4JKL - chains A and B; structure by X-ray diffraction, 2.29 A resolution.

# Chain A (and B)
Molecule: Beta-glucuronidase
From: Streptococcus agalactiae
Notes: EC 3.2.1.31; chain B of this document is another copy of the same molecule, construct and numbering; everything in this record applies to it too
Reference sequence: Q8E0N2 (Q8E0N2_STRA5); residue numbers follow UniProt; this construct covers 1-599
Chain sequence (602 residues; numbered -2 to 599; the number before each row is that of its first residue; numbers below 1 keep their minus sign (Ser-2 is residue -2)):
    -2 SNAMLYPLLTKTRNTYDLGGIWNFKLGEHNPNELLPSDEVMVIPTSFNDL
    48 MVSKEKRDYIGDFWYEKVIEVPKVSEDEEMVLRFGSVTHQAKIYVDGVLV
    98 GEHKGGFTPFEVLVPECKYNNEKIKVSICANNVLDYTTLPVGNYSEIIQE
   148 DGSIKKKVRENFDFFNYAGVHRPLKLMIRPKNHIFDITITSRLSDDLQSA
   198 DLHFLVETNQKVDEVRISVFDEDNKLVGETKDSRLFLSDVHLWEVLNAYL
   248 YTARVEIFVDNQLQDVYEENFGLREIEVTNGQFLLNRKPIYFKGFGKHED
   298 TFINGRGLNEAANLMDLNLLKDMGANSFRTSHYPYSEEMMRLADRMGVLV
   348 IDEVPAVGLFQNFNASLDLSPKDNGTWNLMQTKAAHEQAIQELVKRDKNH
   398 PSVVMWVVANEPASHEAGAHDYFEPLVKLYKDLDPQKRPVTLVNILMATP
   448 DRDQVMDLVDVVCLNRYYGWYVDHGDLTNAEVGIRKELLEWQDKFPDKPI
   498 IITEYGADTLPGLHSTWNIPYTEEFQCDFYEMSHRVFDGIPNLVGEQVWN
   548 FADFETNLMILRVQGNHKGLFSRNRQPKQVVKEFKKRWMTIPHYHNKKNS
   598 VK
Unresolved in the structure: -2, 360-370, 597-599
Construct notes: expression tag (-2 to 0)
UniProt features mapped onto this chain:
  - motif: Asn563 to Lys565 (N-K motif)
  - active site: Glu408 (Proton donor), Glu501 (Nucleophile)
  - binding site (D-glucuronate): Asp160, Asn407, Asn462, Tyr468, Glu501, Trp546, Lys565
From the paper describing this entry:
  - specificity-determining residues: Tyr464 (proposed by the authors, not directly observed)

# How chain A and chain B interact
Contacting residue pairs - 89 pairs, chain A then chain B:
  Leu6(A) - Tyr13(B)  hydrophobic
  Leu6(A) - Glu67(B)
  Thr7(A) - Glu67(B)
  Lys8(A) - Glu67(B)  hydrogen bond (backbone-side chain)
  Lys8(A) - Val68(B)
  Lys8(A) - Glu119(B)
  Asn11(A) - Tyr13(B)  hydrogen bond
  Thr12(A) - Tyr13(B)
  Tyr13(A) - Leu6(B)  hydrophobic
  Tyr13(A) - Asn11(B)  hydrogen bond
  Tyr13(A) - Thr12(B)
  Tyr13(A) - Tyr13(B)  hydrophobic
  Gly17(A) - Glu307(B)
  Ile18(A) - Leu339(B)  hydrophobic
  Ile18(A) - Arg342(B)
  Asn20(A) - Arg342(B)  hydrogen bond
  Leu31(A) - Glu219(B)
  Leu31(A) - Asp220(B)
  Leu31(A) - Asn221(B)
  Ser34(A) - Arg342(B)  hydrogen bond
  Val37(A) - Leu311(B)
  Val37(A) - Arg342(B)
  Met38(A) - Leu311(B)  hydrophobic
  Val39(A) - Glu307(B)
  Val39(A) - Leu311(B)
  Thr42(A) - Ala308(B)
  Asp46(A) - Met312(B)
  Leu47(A) - Ala308(B)
  Leu47(A) - Leu311(B)  hydrophobic
  Leu47(A) - Met312(B)  hydrophobic
  Leu47(A) - Asn315(B)  hydrogen bond (backbone-side chain)
  Val49(A) - Asn315(B)
  Val49(A) - Leu316(B)  hydrophobic
  Val49(A) - Asp319(B)
  Val65(A) - Asn221(B)
  Glu67(A) - Leu6(B)
  Glu67(A) - Thr7(B)
  Glu67(A) - Lys8(B)  hydrogen bond (side chain-backbone)
  Glu67(A) - Arg251(B)  salt bridge
  Val68(A) - Lys8(B)  hydrogen bond (backbone-side chain)
  Pro69(A) - Leu6(B)  hydrophobic
  Pro69(A) - Lys8(B)  hydrogen bond (backbone-side chain)
  Lys70(A) - Lys8(B)  hydrogen bond (side chain-backbone)
  Lys70(A) - Glu75(B)  salt bridge
  Glu119(A) - Arg251(B)  salt bridge
  Lys120(A) - Arg251(B)
  Lys120(A) - Glu265(B)  salt bridge
  Glu219(A) - Leu31(B)
  Asp220(A) - Leu31(B)
  Asn221(A) - Leu31(B)
  Asn221(A) - Val65(B)
  Arg251(A) - Glu67(B)  salt bridge
  Arg251(A) - Glu119(B)  salt bridge
  Arg251(A) - Lys120(B)
  Val263(A) - Glu67(B)
  Glu265(A) - Lys120(B)  salt bridge
  Phe299(A) - Asn571(B)
  Ile300(A) - Thr298(B)
  Ile300(A) - Ala308(B)
  Ile300(A) - Ala309(B)
  Ile300(A) - Met312(B)  hydrophobic
  Ile300(A) - Arg572(B)
  Asn301(A) - Asn306(B)  hydrogen bond
  Asn301(A) - Ala308(B)
  Asn306(A) - Asn301(B)  hydrogen bond
  Glu307(A) - Gly17(B)
  Glu307(A) - Val39(B)
  Ala308(A) - Val39(B)
  Ala308(A) - Thr42(B)
  Ala308(A) - Leu47(B)
  Ala308(A) - Ile300(B)
  Ala308(A) - Asn301(B)
  Ala309(A) - Ile300(B)  hydrophobic
  Leu311(A) - Val37(B)
  Leu311(A) - Met38(B)  hydrophobic
  Leu311(A) - Val39(B)
  Leu311(A) - Leu47(B)  hydrophobic
  Met312(A) - Asp46(B)
  Met312(A) - Leu47(B)  hydrophobic
  Met312(A) - Ile300(B)  hydrophobic
  Asn315(A) - Leu47(B)  hydrogen bond (side chain-backbone)
  Asn315(A) - Val49(B)
  Leu316(A) - Val49(B)  hydrophobic
  Asp319(A) - Val49(B)
  Arg342(A) - Ser34(B)
  Gln561(A) - Gln573(B)
  Asn571(A) - Phe299(B)
  Arg572(A) - Ile300(B)
  Gln573(A) - Gln561(B)
Other interface residues (no listed pair), chain A (55 interface residues in all): Asp14, Tyr116, Asn118, Leu173, Glu253, Thr298, Leu339
Other interface residues (no listed pair), chain B (53 interface residues in all): Thr9, Asp14, Ile18, Pro69, Asn118, Leu173, Val263

# Overview
Chain A and chain B form an interface of 55 and 53 residues respectively, with 13 hydrogen bonds and 7 salt
bridges. Polar contacts include Glu67(A)-Arg251(B), Lys70(A)-Glu75(B) and Glu119(A)-Arg251(B). UniProt lists
active-site residues Glu408(A) and Glu501(A) and 7 D-glucuronate-binding residues on chain A. The paper
reports the specificity determinant Tyr464(A).
Both chains are Beta-glucuronidase (Streptococcus agalactiae). Entry 4JKL (Crystal Structure of Streptococcus
agalactiae beta-glucuronidase in space group P21212) was determined by X-ray diffraction together with 5CZK,
4JKK and 4JKM from the same study.
